Entry 6H3A (X-ray diffraction, 5.50 A resolution (low resolution: residue-level contacts below are approximate; hydrogen-bond / salt-bridge calls are withheld)); this record covers chains A and B of the 4 polymer chains in the assembly.

# Chain A
Name: Transcription intermediary factor 1-beta
From: Homo sapiens
Notes: EC 2.3.2.27
UniProtKB: Q13263 (TIF1B_HUMAN); residue numbers follow UniProt; this construct covers 53-434
Chain sequence (382 residues; numbered 53 to 434; the number before each row is that of its first residue):
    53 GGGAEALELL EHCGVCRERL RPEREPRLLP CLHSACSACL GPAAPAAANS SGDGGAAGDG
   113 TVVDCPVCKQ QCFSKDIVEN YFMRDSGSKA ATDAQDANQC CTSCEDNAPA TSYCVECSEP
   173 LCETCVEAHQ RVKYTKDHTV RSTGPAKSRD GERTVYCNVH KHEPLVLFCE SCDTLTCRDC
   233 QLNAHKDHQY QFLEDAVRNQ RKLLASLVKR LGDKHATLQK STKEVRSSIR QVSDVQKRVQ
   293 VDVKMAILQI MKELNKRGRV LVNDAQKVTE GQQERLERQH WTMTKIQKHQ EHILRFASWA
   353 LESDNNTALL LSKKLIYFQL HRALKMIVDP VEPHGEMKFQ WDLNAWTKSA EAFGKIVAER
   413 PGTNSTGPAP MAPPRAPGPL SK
Unresolved in the structure: 53-58, 95-112, 138-203, 409-434
Metal / ion sites: Zn2+ site 1: Cys65, Cys68, Cys88, Cys91; Zn2+ site 2: Cys83, His85, Cys117; Zn2+ site 3: Cys209, Cys229; Zn2+ site 4: Cys221, Cys224, His237
Curated features (UniProtKB/Swiss-Prot):
  - zinc finger: Cys65 to Lys121 (RING-type), Asp148 to Thr195 (B box-type 1), Glu204 to Leu245 (B box-type 2)
  - region: Lys366 to Phe370 (Involved in binding PPP1CA)
  - binding site (Zn(2+)): Cys153, Cys156, Cys177, His181, Cys209, His212, Cys232, His237
  - modified residue: Ser138 (Phosphoserine), Lys266 (N6-acetyllysine), Lys304 (N6-acetyllysine), Lys340 (N6-acetyllysine), Lys377 (N6-acetyllysine), Ser417 (Phosphoserine)
  - cross-link (Glycyl lysine isopeptide (Lys-Gly)): Lys127 (interchain with G-Cter in SUMO2), Lys199 (interchain with G-Cter in SUMO2), Lys254 (interchain with G-Cter in SUMO2), Lys261 (interchain with G-Cter in SUMO2), Lys272 (interchain with G-Cter in SUMO2), Lys304 (interchain with G-Cter in SUMO2), Lys319 (interchain with G-Cter in SUMO2), Lys366 (interchain with G-Cter in SUMO2), Lys377 (interchain with G-Cter in SUMO1), Lys407 (interchain with G-Cter in SUMO2), Lys434 (interchain with G-Cter in SUMO2)
  - mutagenesis: Cys65 (C65A: Reduces nuclear localization activity of ZNF268; when associated with A-68), Cys68 (C68A: Reduces nuclear localization activity of ZNF268; when associated with A-65), Leu306 (L306P: Disrupts the interaction with ZNF350 and amost completely relieves the transcription repressive effect of sumoylated TRIM28), Lys366 (K366G: Greatly reduced interaction with PPP1CA), Ile368 (I368G: Increased interaction with PPP1CA. Greatly decreased phosphorylation on S-824), Phe370 (F370A: Some reduction in interaction with PPP1CA; F370G: Some reduction in interaction with PPP1CA)
From the paper describing this entry:
  - mutagenesis - L376A, I379A, V380A: unchanged binding to SWI/SNF-related matrix-associated actin-dependent regulator of chromatin subfamily A containing DEAD/H box 1 (chain B)

# Chain B
Name: SWI/SNF-related matrix-associated actin-dependent regulator of chromatin subfamily A containing DEAD/H box 1
From: Homo sapiens
Notes: EC 3.6.4.12
UniProtKB: Q9H4L7 (SMRCD_HUMAN), isoform Q9H4L7-2; residues 95-347 here = UniProt positions 95-347
Chain sequence (253 residues; row label = number of the first residue in the row):
    95 SSDSEDVVSP NCSNTVQEKT FNKDTVIIVS EPSEDEESQG LPTMARRNDD ISELEDLSEL
   155 EDLKDAKLQT LKELFPQRSD NDLLKLIEST STMDGAIAAA LLMFGDAGGG PRKRKLSSSS
   215 EPYEEDEFND DQSIKKTRLD HGEESNESAE SSSNWEKQES IVLKLQKEFP NFDKQELREV
   275 LKEHEWMYTE ALESLKVFAE DQDMQYVSQS EVPNGKEVSS RSQNYPKNAT KTKLKQKFSM
   335 KAQNGFNKKR KKN
Unresolved in the structure: 95-145, 203-347
Curated features (UniProtKB/Swiss-Prot):
  - modified residue: Ser124 (Phosphoserine), Ser127 (Phosphoserine), Ser132 (Phosphoserine), Ser146 (Phosphoserine), Ser152 (Phosphoserine), Ser211 (Phosphoserine), Ser214 (Phosphoserine), Tyr217 (Phosphotyrosine), Ser239 (Phosphoserine), Ser242 (Phosphoserine), Ser302 (Phosphoserine)
  - cross-link: Lys335 (Glycyl lysine isopeptide (Lys-Gly) (interchain with G-Cter in SUMO2))
From the paper describing this entry:
  - mutagenesis - K161A, K166A, E167A, P170A, Q171A, D188A, A192G, L195A, L196A: unchanged binding to Transcription intermediary factor 1-beta (chain A)

# Chain A / chain B interface
Contacting residue pairs - 16 pairs, chain A then chain B:
  Arg330(A) with Gly189(B); Ala190(B); Ala193(B)
  His341(A) with Glu167(B)
  Ile345(A) with Glu167(B)
  Leu376(A) with Gln163(B); Glu167(B)
  Ile379(A) with Asp156(B); Ala160(B)
  Val380(A) with Thr164(B); Glu167(B)
  Asp381(A) with Leu157(B); Ala160(B); Lys161(B); Thr164(B)
  Val383(A) with Asp188(B)
Also at the interface, not in a pair above, chain A (12 interface residues in all): Thr334, Lys337, Ile338, Lys377
Also at the interface, not in a pair above, chain B (14 interface residues in all): Asp159, Leu168, Ala192
Interface features reported in the paper:
  - specific contacts: Ile338(A)-Leu168(B) (hydrophobic contact)
  - hot spots on chain A (mutagenesis) - I338A: abolished binding to SWI/SNF-related matrix-associated actin-dependent regulator of chromatin subfamily A containing DEAD/H box 1 (chain B)
  - hot spots on chain B (mutagenesis) - T164A, L168A: abolished binding to Transcription intermediary factor 1-beta (chain A)

# Overview
Chain A and chain B form an interface of 12 and 14 residues respectively. The paper describes a hydrophobic
contact between Ile338(A) and Leu168(B). The paper reports that T164A and L168A of chain B abolish binding to
Transcription intermediary factor 1-beta (chain A); I338A of chain A abolishes binding to SWI/SNF-related
matrix-associated actin-dependent regulator of chromatin subfamily A containing DEAD/H box 1 (chain B); 15
substitutions were tested in all.
Chain A is Transcription intermediary factor 1-beta and chain B is SWI/SNF-related matrix-associated
actin-dependent regulator of chromatin subfamily A containing DEAD/H box 1, both from Homo sapiens; the
structure, Crystal structure of the KAP1 RBCC domain in complex with the SMARCAD1 CUE1 domain, was determined
by X-ray diffraction (same publication as 6QU1).
